8ROF - chains A and B; structure by X-ray diffraction, 1.65 A resolution.

== Chain A ==
Protein: Structural maintenance of chromosomes protein 1A
Organism: Homo sapiens
UniProtKB: Q14683 (SMC1A_HUMAN); numbering as in UniProt; present here: 1-175, 1057-1233
Chain sequence (366 residues; each row starts with the number of its first residue; note: 867 numbers in that range are skipped by the numbering (no residue carries them; nothing is unmodelled there)):
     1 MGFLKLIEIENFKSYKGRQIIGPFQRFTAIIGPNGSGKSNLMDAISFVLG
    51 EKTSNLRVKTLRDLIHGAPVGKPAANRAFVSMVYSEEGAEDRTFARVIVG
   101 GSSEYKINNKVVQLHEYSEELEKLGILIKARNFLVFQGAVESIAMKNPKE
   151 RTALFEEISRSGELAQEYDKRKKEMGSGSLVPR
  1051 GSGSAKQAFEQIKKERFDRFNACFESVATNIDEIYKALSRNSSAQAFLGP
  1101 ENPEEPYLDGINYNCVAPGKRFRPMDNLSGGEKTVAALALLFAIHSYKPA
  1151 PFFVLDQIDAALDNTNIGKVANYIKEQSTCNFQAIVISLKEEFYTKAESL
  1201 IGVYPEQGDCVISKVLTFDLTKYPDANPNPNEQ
Not modelled in the structure: 1, 1228-1233
Sequence notes: linker (176-183, 1051-1056); engineered mutation Gln1157 (Glu in Q14683)
Curated features (UniProtKB/Swiss-Prot):
  - binding site (ATP): Gly32 to Ser39
  - natural variant: Val58 to Arg62 (deletion: In CDLS2), Phe133 (F133V: In CDLS2), Glu141 (E141K: In CDLS2), Tyr1085 (Y1085C: In CDLS2), Phe1122 (F1122L: In CDLS2), Arg1123 (R1123W: In CDLS2), Asn1166 (N1166T: In CDLS2; uncertain significance), Leu1189 (L1189F: In CDLS2; uncertain significance)
Metal / ion sites: Mg2+: Ser39 (together with ADP)
Small-molecule neighbours: ADP (adenosine-5'-diphosphate): Lys13, Ser14, Pro33, Asn34, Gly35, Ser36, Gly37, Lys38, Ser39, Asn40, Arg57, Asp63, Leu64, Ile65, His66, Gly67, Pro69, Cys1210, Val1211
From the paper describing this entry:
  - mutagenesis - R57A: abolished catalytic activity on isolated SMC1A-HD
  - mutagenesis - R57A: decreased catalytic activity on SMC3CC/RAD21N

== Chain B ==
Protein: 64-kDa C-terminal product
Organism: Homo sapiens
UniProtKB: O60216 (RAD21_HUMAN); numbering as in UniProt (aligned over 558-629)
Chain sequence (81 residues; numbered 557 to 637; the number before each row is that of its first residue):
   557 MKRTQQMLHGLQRALAKTGAESISLLELCRNTNRKQAAAKFYSFLVLKKQ
   607 QAIELTQEEPYSDIIATPGPRFHGSLEVLFQ
Not modelled in the structure: 557-568, 637
Sequence notes: initiating methionine (557); expression tag (630-637)
Curated features (UniProtKB/Swiss-Prot):
  - modified residue: Thr623 (Phosphothreonine)
  - natural variant: Cys585 (C585R: In CDLS4), Ala622 (A622T: In MGS)

== Chain A / chain B interface ==
Pairs across the interface (54):
  Gly22(A) with Pro616(B)
  Pro23(A) with Pro616(B); Tyr617(B), hydrogen bond (backbone-side chain)
  Gln25(A) with Tyr617(B)
  Ile31(A) with Phe597(B), hydrophobic; Tyr598(B), hydrophobic; Leu601(B)
  Gly32(A) with Tyr598(B); Leu601(B)
  Pro33(A) with Tyr598(B); Leu601(B); Lys605(B)
  Asn34(A) with Lys605(B), hydrogen bond (backbone-side chain)
  Thr1195(A) with Arg590(B); Lys591(B), hydrogen bond; Ala594(B)
  Ser1199(A) with Tyr617(B), hydrogen bond
  Leu1200(A) with Phe597(B), hydrophobic
  Gly1202(A) with Phe597(B); Leu601(B)
  Val1203(A) with Leu601(B)
  Tyr1204(A) with Lys604(B)
  Pro1205(A) with Lys605(B)
  Glu1206(A) with Lys604(B), salt bridge
  Gln1207(A) with Gln607(B)
  Leu1216(A) with Phe597(B), hydrophobic; Leu601(B), hydrophobic; Leu611(B), hydrophobic; Gln613(B); Ile620(B), hydrophobic
  Thr1217(A) with Gln613(B), hydrogen bond (backbone-side chain); Pro616(B); Tyr617(B), hydrogen bond (side chain-backbone); Ile620(B)
  Phe1218(A) with Leu581(B), hydrophobic; Cys585(B), hydrophobic; Ala593(B); Phe597(B), hydrophobic; Tyr617(B)
  Asp1219(A) with Tyr617(B)
  Leu1220(A) with Arg590(B), hydrogen bond (backbone-side chain)
  Thr1221(A) with Arg590(B)
  Tyr1223(A) with Leu582(B); Cys585(B); Thr588(B); Asn589(B); Arg590(B), hydrogen bond (backbone-side chain); Ala593(B), hydrophobic
  Pro1224(A) with Thr588(B); Asn589(B); Arg590(B), hydrogen bond (backbone-backbone)
  Asp1225(A) with Arg590(B)
  Ala1226(A) with Asn589(B), hydrogen bond (backbone-side chain)
  Asn1227(A) with Asn589(B)
Interface residues without a listed pair, chain A (32 interface residues in all): Glu1192, Tyr1194, Lys1196, Ala1197, Lys1222
Interface residues without a listed pair, chain B (21 interface residues in all): Val602

== Overview ==
The interface between chain A and chain B involves 32 residues on one side and 21 on the other; the contacts
include 10 hydrogen bonds and 1 salt bridge. Polar pairs include Glu1206(A)-Lys604(B), Pro23(A)-Tyr617(B) and
Asn34(A)-Lys605(B). From the paper: R57A of chain A abolishes catalytic activity on isolated SMC1A-HD; R57A of
chain A reduces catalytic activity on SMC3CC/RAD21N.
Chain A is Structural maintenance of chromosomes protein 1A and chain B is 64-kDa C-terminal product, both
from Homo sapiens; the structure, Human cohesin SMC1A-HD(shortCC-EQ)/RAD21-C complex - ADP-Mg-bound
conformation, was determined by X-ray diffraction, deposited together with 8P0A, 8PQ5, 8RO6, 8RO7, 8RO8, 8RO9
and 11 further entries.
